4ODL - chains A and F of the 3 polymer chains in the assembly; structure by X-ray diffraction, 2.92 A resolution.

# Chain A
Molecule: Peptidyl-prolyl cis-trans isomerase SlyD
Organism: Thermus thermophilus
Notes: EC 5.2.1.8
UniProt: Q5SLE7 (Q5SLE7_THET8); residues 1-149 here = UniProt positions 1-149
Amino-acid sequence (158 residues; each row starts with the number of its first residue):
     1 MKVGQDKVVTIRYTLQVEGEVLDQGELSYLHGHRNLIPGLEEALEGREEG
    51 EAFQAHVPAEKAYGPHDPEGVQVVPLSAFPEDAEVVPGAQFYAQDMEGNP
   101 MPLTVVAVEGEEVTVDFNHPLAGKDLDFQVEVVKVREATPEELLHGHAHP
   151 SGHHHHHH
Unresolved in the structure: 151-158
Construct notes: expression tag (150-158)
From the paper describing this entry:
  - conformationally variable residues (domain motion, loop rearrangement): Ala62 to Gly64, Gln90 to Glu109
  - mutagenesis - D23A, I37G, Y63A, Y63F, Y92A, M96A, H119A, F128A: decreased catalytic activity
  - mutagenesis - Y63A: unchanged binding to FKBP domain
  - mutagenesis - Y63F (1.7-times): increased binding to FKBP domain
  - mutagenesis - Y63F: increased binding to IF domain
  - catalytic residues: Tyr63, Phe128
  - mutagenesis - Y63A, H119A: increased binding to affinity of the IF domain
  - mutagenesis - Y13F, N35A, A78G: unchanged catalytic activity

# Chain F
Molecule: 30S ribosomal protein S2
Notes: fragment: S2 peptide
UniProt: P0A7V0 (RS2_ECOLI); residues 20-34 here = UniProt positions 20-34
Amino-acid sequence (16 residues; numbered 20 to 35; the number before each row is that of its first residue):
    20 TRYWNPKMKPFIFGAX
Construct notes: amidation (35)
Modified positions: NH2 (amino group) at position 35
From the paper describing this entry:
  - binding site for chloride ion: Lys28
  - mutagenesis - W23A, P25A, P25A/P29E, P25N/P29N, P29E: decreased binding to Peptidyl-prolyl cis-trans isomerase SlyD (chain A)

# How chain A and chain F interact
Residue-residue contacts (32):
  Leu27(A) with Pro29(F), hydrophobic
  Ser28(A) with Lys28(F), hydrogen bond (backbone-side chain)
  Arg34(A) with Met27(F)
  Asn35(A) with Met27(F); Lys28(F), hydrogen bond (backbone-backbone)
  Leu36(A) with Met27(F); Lys28(F)
  Ile37(A) with Lys28(F), hydrogen bond (backbone-backbone)
  Pro38(A) with Met27(F)
  Leu40(A) with Pro29(F), hydrophobic
  Glu60(A) with Arg21(F), salt bridge; Trp23(F), hydrogen bond (backbone-side chain)
  Ala62(A) with Met27(F)
  Tyr63(A) with Trp23(F); Met27(F), hydrogen bond (side chain-backbone); Lys28(F); Pro29(F); Phe30(F), hydrogen bond (side chain-backbone)
  Gly64(A) with Trp23(F)
  Pro65(A) with Trp23(F)
  Gln90(A) with Phe32(F)
  Tyr92(A) with Gly33(F), hydrogen bond (side chain-backbone)
  Pro102(A) with Phe32(F); Gly33(F)
  Leu103(A) with Phe32(F)
  Thr104(A) with Phe32(F)
  Asn118(A) with Phe32(F)
  His119(A) with Pro25(F); Phe30(F), hydrogen bond (side chain-backbone); Phe32(F)
  Pro120(A) with Phe30(F), hydrophobic; Phe32(F)
Interface residues without a listed pair, chain A (27 interface residues in all): Tyr13, Tyr29, Ala59, Phe117, Leu121, Phe128
Interface residues without a listed pair, chain F (11 interface residues in all): Asn24, Ala34
From the paper, about this interface:
  - residue pairs: Asn35(A)-Lys28(F), Ile37(A)-Lys28(F), Tyr63(A)-Phe30(F) (hydrogen bond), Tyr63(A)-Met27(F) (hydrogen bond)
  - interface residues, chain A: Tyr13(A), Ile37(A), Leu40(A), Phe128(A)
  - interface residues, chain F: Met27(F)

# Overview
27 residues of chain A face 11 of chain F across their interface, with 8 hydrogen bonds and 1 salt bridge.
Polar contacts include Glu60(A)-Arg21(F), Ser28(A)-Lys28(F) and Glu60(A)-Trp23(F). The authors report contacts
between Asn35(A) and Lys28(F) and Ile37(A) and Lys28(F); hydrogen bonds between Tyr63(A) and Phe30(F) and
Tyr63(A) and Met27(F). The paper reports catalytic residues Tyr63(A) and Phe128(A); D23A, I37G and Y63A of
chain A, among others, reduce catalytic activity; 16 substitutions were tested in all.
Here chain A is Peptidyl-prolyl cis-trans isomerase SlyD (Thermus thermophilus) and chain F is 30S ribosomal
protein S2. Entry 4ODL (Structure of SlyD from Thermus thermophilus in complex with S2 peptide) was determined
by X-ray diffraction together with 4ODK, 4ODM, 4ODN, 4ODP and 4ODQ from the same study.
